2P2C - chains B and D of the 6 polymer chains in the assembly; structure by X-ray diffraction, 3.24 A resolution.

# Chain B (and D)
Molecule: Caspase-2
From: Homo sapiens
Notes: EC 3.4.22.-; chain D of this document is another copy of the same molecule, construct and numbering; everything in this record applies to it too
Reference sequence: P42575 (CASP2_HUMAN); residues 201-305 here correspond to UniProt positions 348-452 (UniProt number = residue number + 147)
Sequence (106 residues; row label = number of the first residue in the row):
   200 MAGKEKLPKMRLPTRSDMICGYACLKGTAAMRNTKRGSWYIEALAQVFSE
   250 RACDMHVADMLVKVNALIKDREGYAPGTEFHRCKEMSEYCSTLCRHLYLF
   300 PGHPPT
Disordered / not traced: 200-208, 305 (chain D: 200-207)
Sequence notes: cloning artifact (200)
From the paper describing this entry:
  - conformationally variable residues (loop rearrangement): Met209, Pro275

# Chain B / chain D interface
Disulfides between the chains: Cys289(B)-Cys289(D)
Pairs across the interface - 63 pairs, chain B then chain D:
  Arg210(B) with Lys283(D), hydrogen bond (backbone-side chain)
  Leu211(B) with Lys283(D)
  Pro212(B) with Lys268(D); Lys283(D); Glu284(D)
  Arg214(B) with Leu224(D); Met285(D)
  Ser215(B) with Lys268(D); Met285(D)
  Asp216(B) with Lys268(D), salt bridge
  Leu224(B) with Arg214(D); Thr291(D)
  His255(B) with Asp258(D), salt bridge
  Asp258(B) with His255(D), salt bridge; Asp258(D); His295(D), salt bridge
  Val261(B) with Leu292(D); Cys293(D); Arg294(D)
  Asn264(B) with Ser290(D); Thr291(D); Leu292(D), hydrogen bond (side chain-backbone); Cys293(D)
  Ala265(B) with Cys293(D)
  Lys268(B) with Leu211(D); Pro212(D); Ser215(D); Asp216(D), salt bridge; Cys293(D)
  Glu271(B) with Arg210(D)
  Lys283(B) with Arg210(D); Leu211(D); Pro212(D)
  Glu284(B) with Pro212(D)
  Met285(B) with Arg214(D); Ser215(D); Thr291(D)
  Ser286(B) with Thr291(D)
  Glu287(B) with Cys289(D); Ser290(D); Thr291(D)
  Tyr288(B) with Tyr288(D), hydrogen bond; Cys289(D); Ser290(D), hydrogen bond (backbone-backbone)
  Cys289(B) with Glu287(D); Tyr288(D); Cys289(D), disulfide
  Ser290(B) with Asn264(D), hydrogen bond (backbone-side chain); Glu287(D); Tyr288(D), hydrogen bond (backbone-backbone)
  Thr291(B) with Leu224(D); Asn264(D); Met285(D); Ser286(D); Glu287(D)
  Leu292(B) with Val261(D); Asn264(D), hydrogen bond (backbone-side chain)
  Cys293(B) with Val261(D); Asn264(D); Ala265(D); Lys268(D)
  Arg294(B) with Val261(D)
  His295(B) with Asp258(D), salt bridge
Other interface residues (no listed pair), chain B (29 interface residues in all): Ala257, Arg281
Other interface residues (no listed pair), chain D (27 interface residues in all): Glu271

# In short
29 residues of chain B face 27 of chain D across their interface; the contacts include 1 disulfide bond, 7
hydrogen bonds and 6 salt bridges. Among the polar pairs are Asp216(B)-Lys268(D), His255(B)-Asp258(D) and
Asp258(B)-His295(D). From the paper: conformational variability at Met209(B) and Pro275(B).
Both chains are Caspase-2 (Homo sapiens). Entry 2P2C (Inhibition of caspase-2 by a designed ankyrin repeat
protein (DARPin)) was determined by X-ray diffraction.
